Entry 4N9I (X-ray diffraction, 2.19 A resolution); this record covers chains A and B.

== Chain A (and B) ==
Name: Catabolite gene activator
Source organism: Escherichia coli
Notes: chain B of this document is another copy of the same molecule, construct and numbering; everything in this record applies to it too
UniProt: C3SQJ7 (C3SQJ7_ECOLX); residues 0-209 here correspond to UniProt positions 1-210 (UniProt number = residue number + 1)
Chain sequence (210 residues; numbered 0 to 209; the number before each row is that of its first residue; numbering starts at 0):
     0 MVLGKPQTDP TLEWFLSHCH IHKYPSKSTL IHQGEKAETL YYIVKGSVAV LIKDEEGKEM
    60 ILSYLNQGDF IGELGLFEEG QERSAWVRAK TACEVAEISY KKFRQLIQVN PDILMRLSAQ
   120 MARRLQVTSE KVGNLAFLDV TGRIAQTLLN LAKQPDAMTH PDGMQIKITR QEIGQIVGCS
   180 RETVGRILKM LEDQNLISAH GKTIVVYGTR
Disordered / not traced: 0-7
Residues lining bound ligands: cyclic guanosine monophosphate (PCG): I30, A36, V49, L61, S62, L64, I70, G71, E72, E81, R82, S83, A84, V86, Y99, R123

== Chain A / chain B interface ==
Residue-residue contacts - 89 pairs, chain A then chain B:
  M59(A) - R185(B)
  M59(A) - K188(B)
  I60(A) - R185(B)  hydrogen bond (backbone-side chain)
  L61(A) - K130(B)
  S62(A) - K130(B)
  S62(A) - V131(B)
  Y63(A) - V131(B)  hydrophobic
  L73(A) - A118(B)
  L73(A) - A121(B)  hydrophobic
  L73(A) - R122(B)
  L73(A) - Q125(B)
  F76(A) - M114(B)  hydrophobic
  F76(A) - S117(B)
  F76(A) - A118(B)  hydrophobic
  E77(A) - R122(B)  salt bridge
  S83(A) - Q125(B)
  I106(A) - P110(B)  hydrophobic
  I106(A) - M114(B)  hydrophobic
  Q107(A) - P110(B)
  Q107(A) - D111(B)  hydrogen bond
  P110(A) - I106(B)
  P110(A) - Q107(B)
  P110(A) - P110(B)  hydrophobic
  D111(A) - Q107(B)  hydrogen bond
  L113(A) - L113(B)  hydrophobic
  L113(A) - M114(B)  hydrophobic
  L113(A) - S117(B)
  M114(A) - F76(B)  hydrophobic
  M114(A) - L113(B)  hydrophobic
  L116(A) - S117(B)
  S117(A) - F76(B)
  S117(A) - L113(B)
  S117(A) - S117(B)  hydrogen bond
  S117(A) - M120(B)
  A118(A) - F76(B)
  M120(A) - S117(B)
  M120(A) - M120(B)  hydrophobic
  M120(A) - A121(B)  hydrophobic
  M120(A) - L124(B)  hydrophobic
  A121(A) - L73(B)  hydrophobic
  A121(A) - F76(B)  hydrophobic
  A121(A) - M120(B)  hydrophobic
  R123(A) - L124(B)
  L124(A) - R123(B)
  L124(A) - L124(B)  hydrophobic
  L124(A) - T127(B)
  Q125(A) - L73(B)
  Q125(A) - E77(B)  hydrogen bond
  Q125(A) - Q80(B)  hydrogen bond
  T127(A) - T127(B)
  T127(A) - S128(B)
  K130(A) - E129(B)  hydrogen bond (side chain-backbone)
  K130(A) - V131(B)  hydrogen bond (side chain-backbone)
  K130(A) - L137(B)
  V131(A) - L61(B)  hydrophobic
  V131(A) - Q193(B)
  G132(A) - M59(B)
  G132(A) - L195(B)
  N133(A) - D53(B)
  N133(A) - M59(B)
  N133(A) - L195(B)
  L134(A) - A144(B)
  L134(A) - L148(B)  hydrophobic
  L134(A) - L190(B)  hydrophobic
  L134(A) - L195(B)  hydrophobic
  L134(A) - V205(B)  hydrophobic
  A135(A) - L148(B)
  L137(A) - E129(B)
  L137(A) - G141(B)
  L137(A) - A144(B)  hydrophobic
  L137(A) - L190(B)  hydrophobic
  L137(A) - L195(B)  hydrophobic
  D138(A) - G141(B)
  D138(A) - Q145(B)
  G141(A) - L137(B)
  G141(A) - D138(B)
  A144(A) - L134(B)
  Q145(A) - D138(B)  hydrogen bond
  L148(A) - L134(B)  hydrophobic
  L148(A) - A135(B)
  T182(A) - E54(B)  hydrogen bond
  L190(A) - L134(B)  hydrophobic
  L190(A) - L137(B)  hydrophobic
  Q193(A) - K130(B)
  L195(A) - G132(B)
  L195(A) - N133(B)
  L195(A) - L134(B)  hydrophobic
  L195(A) - L137(B)  hydrophobic
  V205(A) - L134(B)  hydrophobic
Other interface residues (no listed pair), chain A (50 interface residues in all): K57, E72, L75, R103, R122, T140, L147, R185, I196
Other interface residues (no listed pair), chain B (45 interface residues in all): E181, I196

== Overview ==
50 residues of chain A and 45 residues of chain B are in contact; the contacts include 10 hydrogen bonds and 1
salt bridge. Polar pairs include E77(A)-R122(B), I60(A)-R185(B) and Q107(A)-D111(B). Ligands of chain A:
cyclic guanosine monophosphate.
Both chains are Catabolite gene activator (Escherichia coli). Entry 4N9I (Crystal Structure of Transcription
regulation protein CRP complexed with cGMP) was determined by X-ray diffraction, deposited together with 4N9H.
